4Q13 - chains B and D of the 4 polymer chains in the assembly; structure by X-ray diffraction, 2.24 A resolution.

Chain B:
Molecule: Estrogen receptor
From: Homo sapiens
Notes: fragment: d538g
UniProt: P03372 (ESR1_HUMAN); residues 299-554 here = UniProt positions 299-554
Amino-acid sequence (261 residues; each row starts with the number of its first residue):
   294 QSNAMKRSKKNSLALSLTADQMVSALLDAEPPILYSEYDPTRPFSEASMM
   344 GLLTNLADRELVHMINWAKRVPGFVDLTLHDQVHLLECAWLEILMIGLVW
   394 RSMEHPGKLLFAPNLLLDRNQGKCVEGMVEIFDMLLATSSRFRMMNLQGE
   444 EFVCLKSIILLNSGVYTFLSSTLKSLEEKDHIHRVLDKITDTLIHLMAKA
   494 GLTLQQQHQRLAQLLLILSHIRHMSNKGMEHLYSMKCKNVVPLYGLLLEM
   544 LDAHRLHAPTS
Unresolved in the structure: 294-305, 332-336, 461-471, 533, 549-554
Sequence notes: expression tag (294-298); engineered mutation Gly-538 (Asp in P03372)
What the authors report for this chain:
  - conformationally variable residues (side-chain flip): Tyr-537
  - mutagenesis - Y537S (87 min): increased stability
  - mutagenesis - Y537S (13.6 +/- 2.0 nM), D538G (151 +/- 20 nM): increased binding to SRC3 NRD

Chain D:
Molecule: Glucocorticoid receptor-interacting protein 1 NR box II peptide
Amino-acid sequence (13 residues; each row starts with the number of its first residue):
   686 KHKILHRLLQDSS
Unresolved in the structure: 686-687, 696-698

Interface between chain B and chain D:
Contacting residue pairs (19; chain B residue first):
  Ile-358(B) / Leu-690(D)  hydrophobic
  Ile-358(B) / Leu-693(D)  hydrophobic
  Ile-358(B) / Leu-694(D)  hydrophobic
  Lys-362(B) / Leu-693(D)  hydrogen bond (side chain-backbone)
  Lys-362(B) / Leu-694(D)  hydrogen bond (side chain-backbone)
  Lys-362(B) / Gln-695(D)
  Leu-372(B) / Leu-694(D)  hydrophobic
  His-373(B) / His-691(D)
  Gln-375(B) / Leu-694(D)
  Val-376(B) / Leu-690(D)  hydrophobic
  Val-376(B) / Leu-694(D)  hydrophobic
  Leu-379(B) / Leu-694(D)  hydrophobic
  Glu-380(B) / Leu-690(D)
  Gly-538(B) / Ile-689(D)
  Leu-539(B) / Ile-689(D)
  Leu-539(B) / Leu-693(D)  hydrophobic
  Glu-542(B) / Lys-688(D)
  Glu-542(B) / Ile-689(D)  hydrogen bond (side chain-backbone)
  Glu-542(B) / Leu-690(D)  hydrogen bond (side chain-backbone)
Interface residues without a listed pair, chain B (14 interface residues in all): Val-355, Phe-367, Met-543

In short:
Chain B and chain D form an interface of 14 and 7 residues respectively; the contacts include 4 hydrogen
bonds. Among the polar pairs are Lys-362(B)/Leu-693(D), Lys-362(B)/Leu-694(D) and Glu-542(B)/Ile-689(D). From
the paper: Y537S and D538G of chain B increase binding to SRC3 NRD; conformational variability at Tyr-537(B).
Here chain B is Estrogen receptor (Homo sapiens) and chain D is Glucocorticoid receptor-interacting protein 1
NR box II peptide. Entry 4Q13 (Apo Estrogen Receptor Alpha Ligand Binding Domain D538G Mutant with a
glucocorticoid receptor-interacting protein 1 NR ...) was determined by X-ray diffraction (same publication as
4Q50 and 4PXM).
